PDB entry 6G0S | X-ray diffraction, 1.48 A resolution | chains A and B of the 3 polymer chains in the assembly

[Chain A (and B)]
Name: Bromodomain-containing protein 4
Source organism: Homo sapiens
Notes: chain B of this document is another copy of the same molecule, construct and numbering; everything in this record applies to it too
UniProt: O60885 (BRD4_HUMAN); residues 42-168 here = UniProt positions 42-168
Chain sequence (127 residues; numbered 42 to 168; the number before each row is that of its first residue):
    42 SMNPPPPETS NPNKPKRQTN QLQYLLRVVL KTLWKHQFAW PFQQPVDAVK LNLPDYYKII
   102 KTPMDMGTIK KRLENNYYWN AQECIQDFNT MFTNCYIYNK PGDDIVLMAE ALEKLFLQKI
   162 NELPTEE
Differences from the reference sequence: conflict M43 (Thr in O60885)
Curated features (UniProtKB/Swiss-Prot):
  - site: N140 (Acetylated histone binding)
  - cross-link: K99 (Glycyl lysine isopeptide (Lys-Gly) (interchain with G-Cter in SUMO2))
  - natural variant: D145 (D145G: Found in a patient with a neurodevelopmental syndrome; uncertain significance)
  - mutagenesis: N140 (N140A: Abolishes binding to acetylated histones)

[Interface between chain A and chain B]
Contacting residue pairs - 5 pairs, chain A then chain B:
  W81(A) - K91(B)
  K91(A) - W81(B)
  L92(A) - W81(B)  hydrophobic
  N93(A) - D145(B)  hydrogen bond
  D145(A) - N93(B)  hydrogen bond

[In short]
Chain A and chain B form an interface of 5 and 4 residues respectively, with 2 hydrogen bonds. The
hydrogen-bonded pair is N93(A)-D145(B). UniProt lists one mutagenesis site on chain A.
Chain A and chain B are both Bromodomain-containing protein 4 (Homo sapiens); the structure, Crystal Structure
of the first bromodomain of human BRD4 in complex with an acetylated SIRT7 peptide ..., was determined by
X-ray diffraction (same publication as 5NNC, 5NND, 5NNE, 5NNF, 5NNG, 6G0O and 3 further entries).
